4C3K - chains D and F of the 3 polymer chains in the assembly; structure by X-ray diffraction, 3.10 A resolution.

Chain D (and F):
Name: Nitrogen regulatory protein P-II
From: Synechococcus elongatus
Notes: chain F of this document is another copy of the same molecule, construct and numbering; everything in this record applies to it too
UniProtKB: P0A3F4 (GLNB_SYNE7); residues 1-112 here = UniProt positions 1-112
Chain sequence (115 residues; numbered 1 to 115; the number before each row is that of its first residue):
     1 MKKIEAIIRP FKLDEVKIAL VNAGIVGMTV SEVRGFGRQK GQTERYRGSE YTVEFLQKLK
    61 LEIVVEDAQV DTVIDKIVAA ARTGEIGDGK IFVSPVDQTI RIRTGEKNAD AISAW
Not modelled in the structure: 39-52 (chain F: 42-50, 115)
Differences from the reference sequence: expression tag (113-115)
Small-molecule neighbours:
  - ADP (adenosine-5'-diphosphate), molecule 1: Ile7, Gly35, Phe36, Gly37, Arg38, Lys58, Ile86, Gly87, Asp88, Gly89, Lys90, Phe92
  - ADP, molecule 2: Gly27, Met28, Thr29, Glu62, Ile63, Val64, Arg101, Arg103, Ile112
Swiss-Prot annotation at these positions:
  - modified residue: Ser49 (Phosphoserine), Tyr51 (O-UMP-tyrosine)
What the authors report for this chain:
  - binding site for ADP: Lys58, Gly87, Asp88, Gly89, Lys90, Arg101, Arg103

How chain D and chain F interact:
Pairs across the interface - 52 pairs, chain D then chain F:
  Lys3(D) with Glu5(F), salt bridge
  Leu13(D) with Phe55(F), hydrophobic
  Lys17(D) with Phe36(F); Phe55(F)
  Val26(D) with Phe36(F); Gly37(F)
  Gly27(D) with Phe36(F)
  Met28(D) with Gly35(F); Phe36(F), hydrogen bond (backbone-backbone)
  Thr29(D) with Ile7(F); Val33(F); Arg34(F)
  Val30(D) with Val33(F); Arg34(F), hydrogen bond (backbone-backbone); Phe55(F), hydrophobic
  Ser31(D) with Val33(F)
  Glu62(D) with Glu5(F); Lys60(F); Phe92(F)
  Val64(D) with Phe92(F), hydrophobic
  Pro95(D) with Ser94(F); Pro95(F)
  Val96(D) with Phe92(F), hydrophobic; Val93(F)
  Asp97(D) with Lys2(F), salt bridge; Val93(F), hydrogen bond (backbone-backbone)
  Gln98(D) with Asp71(F); Ile74(F); Ile91(F); Phe92(F); Val93(F), hydrogen bond (backbone-backbone)
  Thr99(D) with Ile91(F); Phe92(F)
  Ile100(D) with Val78(F), hydrophobic; Lys90(F); Ile91(F), hydrogen bond (backbone-backbone)
  Arg101(D) with Lys90(F)
  Ile102(D) with Ile7(F); Val78(F); Arg82(F), hydrogen bond (backbone-side chain); Asp88(F); Gly89(F); Lys90(F); Ile91(F), hydrophobic
  Arg103(D) with Arg38(F); Arg82(F), hydrogen bond (backbone-side chain); Glu85(F); Ile86(F); Asp88(F)
  Thr104(D) with Arg82(F)
  Ala111(D) with Lys90(F)
  Ala114(D) with Arg38(F)
Interface residues without a listed pair, chain D (25 interface residues in all): Val21, Ile112
Interface residues without a listed pair, chain F (29 interface residues in all): Ile8, Val70, Ala81, Gly84

In short:
The interface between chain D and chain F involves 25 residues on one side and 29 on the other, with 7
hydrogen bonds and 2 salt bridges. Polar contacts include Lys3(D)-Glu5(F), Asp97(D)-Lys2(F) and
Ile102(D)-Arg82(F). Chain D binds ADP. From the paper: a binding site for ADP at Lys58(D), Gly87(D) and
Asp88(D) among others.
Both chains are Nitrogen regulatory protein P-II (Synechococcus elongatus). Entry 4C3K (Structure of mixed
PII-ADP complexes from S. elongatus) was determined by X-ray diffraction, deposited together with 4C3M and
4C3L.
